Entry 4LF9 (X-ray diffraction, 3.28 A resolution); this record covers chains A and K of the 21 polymer chains in the assembly.

Chain A:
Molecule: 16S rRNA
Organism: Thermus thermophilus
Sequence (1522 nucleotides; numbered 0 to 1544 plus 19 insertion-coded residues; 42 numbers in that range are skipped by the numbering (no residue carries them; nothing is unmodelled there); the number before each row is that of its first residue; a row labelled like 190A-190L holds insertion residues (190A, then the next letters in order); numbering starts at 0):
     0 UUUGUUGGAG AGUUUGAUCC UGGCUCAGGG UGAACGCUGG CGGCGUGCCU AAGACAUGCA
    60 AGUCGUGCGG G
    73 CCGCGGGGUU UU
    88 ACUCCG
    95 UGGUC
   101 AGCGGCGGAC GGGUGAGUAA CGCGUGGGU
  129A G
   130 ACCUACCCGG AAGAGGGGGA CAACCCGGGG AAACUCGGGC UAAUCCCCCA UGUGGACCCG
   190 C
190A-190L CCCUUGGGGUGU
   191 GUCCAAAGGG CUUU
   216 GCCCGCUUCC GGAUGGGCCC GCGUCCCAUC AGCUAGUUGG UGGGGUAAUG GCCCACCAAG
   276 GCGACGACGG GUAGCCGGUC UGAGAGGAUG GCCGGCCACA GGGGCACUGA GACACGGGCC
   336 CCACUCCUAC GGGAGGCAGC AGUUAGGAAU CUUCCGCAAU GGGCGCAAGC CUGACGGAGC
   396 GACGCCGCUU GGAGGAAGAA GCCCUUCGGG GUGUAAACUC CUGAA
   442 CCCGGGACGA AACCCCCGAC GA
   474 GGGGACUGAC GGUACCGGG
   494 GUAAUAGCGC CGGCCAACUC CGUGCCAGCA GCCGCGGUAA UACGGAGGGC GCGAGCGUUA
   554 CCCGGAUUCA CUGGGCGUAA AGGGCGUGUA GGCGGCCUGG GGCGUCCCAU GUGAAAGACC
   614 ACGGCUCAAC CGUGGGGGAG CGUGGGAUAC GCUCAGGCUA GACGGUGGGA GAGGGUGGUG
   674 GAAUUCCCGG AGUAGCGGUG AAAUGCGCAG AUACCGGGAG GAACGCCGAU GGCGAAGGCA
   734 GCCACCUGGU CCACCCGUGA CGCUGAGGCG CGAAAGCGUG GGGAGCAAAC CGGAUUAGAU
   794 ACCCGGGUAG UCCACGCCCU AAACGAUGCG CGCUAGGUCU CUGGGUCU
   848 CCUGGGGGCC GAAGCUAACG CGUUAAGCGC GCCGCCUGGG GAGUACGGCC GCAAGGCUGA
   908 AACUCAAAGG AAUUGACGGG GGCCCGCACA AGCGGUGGAG CAUGUGGUUU AAUUCGAAGX
   968 AACGCGAAGA ACCUUACCAG GCCUUGACAU GCUAGG
 1003A G
  1004 AACCCGGGUG AAAGCCUGGG GUGCCCC
1030A-1030D GCGA
  1031 GGGGAGCCCU AGCACAGGUG CUGCAUGGCC GUCGUCAGCU CGUGCCGUGA GGUGUUGGGU
  1091 UAAGUCCCGC AACGAGCGCA ACCCCCGCCG UUAGUUGCCA GCGGUUCGGC CGGGCACUCU
  1151 AACGGGACUG CCCGCGAAA
  1171 GCGGGAGGAA GGAGGGGACG ACGUCUGGUC AGCAUGGCCC UUACGGCCUG GGCGACACAC
  1231 GUGCUACAAU GCCCACUACA AAGCGAUGCC ACCCGGCAAC GGGGAGCUAA UCGCAAAAAG
  1291 GUGGGCCCAG UUCGGAUUGG GGUCUGCAAC CCGACCCCAU GAAGCCGGAA UCGCUAGUAA
  1351 UCGCGGAUCA G
 1361A C
  1362 CAUGCCGCGG UGAAUACGUU CCCGGGCCUU GUACACACXG CCXGUXACGC CAUGGGAGCG
  1422 GGCUCUACCC GAAGUCGCCG GG
  1446 AGCCUACGGG
  1459 CAGGCGCCGA GGGUAGGGCC CGUGACUGGG GCGAAGUCGU AACAAGGUAG CUGUACCGGA
  1519 AGGUGCGGCU GGAUCCACUC CUUUCU
Not modelled in the structure: 0-4, 1534-1538
Sequence notes: conflict C1534 (A2157 in M26923.1), A1535 (C2158 in M26923.1)
Modified / non-standard residues: PSU (pseudouridine-5'-monophosphate) at position 516, 7MG (7N-methyl-8-hydroguanosine-5'-monophosphate) at position 527, M2G (N2-dimethylguanosine-5'-monophosphate) at position 966, 5MC (5-methylcytidine-5'-monophosphate) at position 967, 2MG (2N-methylguanosine-5'-monophosphate) at position 1207, 5MC (5-methylcytidine-5'-monophosphate) at position 1400, 4OC (4n,o2'-methylcytidine-5'-monophosphate) at position 1402, 5MC (5-methylcytidine-5'-monophosphate) at position 1404, 5MC (5-methylcytidine-5'-monophosphate) at position 1407, UR3 (3-methyluridine-5'-monophoshate) at position 1498, MA6 (6N-dimethyladenosine-5'-monophoshate) at position 1518, MA6 (6N-dimethyladenosine-5'-monophoshate) at position 1519, PSU (pseudouridine-5'-monophosphate) at position 1540, PSU (pseudouridine-5'-monophosphate) at position 1541
Bound ions: Mg2+ site 1: U12, G22; Mg2+ site 2: U12, A914; Mg2+ site 3 near G21 (its only coordinating residue here); Mg2+ site 4: C48, G115; Mg2+ site 5: A53, A353; Mg2+ site 6 near G105 (its only coordinating residue here); Mg2+ site 7: A116, G117, G289; Mg2+ site 8: C121, G124, U125, G236; Mg2+ site 9: C174, C175; Mg2+ site 10: U182, G183; Mg2+ site 11 near A195 (its only coordinating residue here); Mg2+ site 12 near U264 (its only coordinating residue here); 4 more K+ sites not listed; 64 more Mg2+ sites not listed
Residues lining bound ligands: gentamicin c1a (LLL; (2R,3R,4R,5R)-2-((1S,2S,3R,4S,6R)-4,6-diamino-3-((2R,3R,6S)-3-amino-6-(aminomethyl)-tetrahydro-2H-pyran-2-yloxy)-2-hydr oxycyclohexyloxy)-5-methyl-4-(methylamino)-tetrahydro-2H-pyran-3,5-diol): 5MC_1404, G1405, U1406, 5MC_1407, A1408, C1409, G1491, A1492, A1493, G1494, U1495

Chain K:
Name: ribosomal protein S11
Organism: Thermus thermophilus
UniProtKB: P80376 (RS11_THET8); residues 1-129 here = UniProt positions 1-129
Amino-acid sequence (129 residues; numbered 1 to 129; the number before each row is that of its first residue):
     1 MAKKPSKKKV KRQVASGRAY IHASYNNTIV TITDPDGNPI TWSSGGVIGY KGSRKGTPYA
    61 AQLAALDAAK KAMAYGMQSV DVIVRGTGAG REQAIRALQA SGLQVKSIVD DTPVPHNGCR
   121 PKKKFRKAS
Not modelled in the structure: 1-10
Bound ions: Mg2+: Asn26 (shared with G691(A), U692(A) of chain A)

Interface between chain A and chain K:
Residue-residue contacts (76):
  G674(A) with His116(K), base contact
  A675(A) with Val114(K), hydrogen bond to the sugar; His116(K), hydrogen bond to the base; Gly118(K), base contact
  A676(A) with Pro113(K), sugar contact; Pro115(K), sugar contact; Cys119(K), base contact
  U677(A) with Cys119(K), base contact
  G683(A) with Asn38(K), hydrogen bond to the base; Pro39(K), base contact
  A684(A) with Arg12(K), phosphate contact; Asn38(K), hydrogen bond to the sugar; Pro39(K), hydrogen bond to the sugar
  G685(A) with Pro39(K), sugar contact; Ile40(K), sugar contact; Trp42(K), sugar contact
  U686(A) with Trp42(K), hydrogen bond to the sugar
  A687(A) with Lys71(K), salt bridge to the phosphate
  G688(A) with Trp42(K), sugar contact; Ser44(K), hydrogen bond to the phosphate; Gly46(K), sugar contact; Val47(K), sugar contact
  C689(A) with Asn27(K), hydrogen bond to the phosphate; Ser44(K), hydrogen bond to the phosphate; Gly45(K), phosphate contact; Gly46(K), hydrogen bond to the phosphate; Lys55(K), salt bridge to the phosphate
  G690(A) with Asn27(K), hydrogen bond to the phosphate; Lys55(K), hydrogen bond to the base
  G691(A) with Asn26(K), hydrogen bond to the phosphate; Lys51(K), base contact; Gly52(K), base contact; Lys55(K), hydrogen bond to the base; Lys124(K), phosphate contact
  U692(A) with Asn26(K), hydrogen bond to the phosphate; Gly52(K), base contact; Ser53(K), hydrogen bond to the base; Lys124(K), salt bridge to the phosphate
  A694(A) with Ser53(K), hydrogen bond to the phosphate
  A695(A) with Gly52(K), phosphate contact; Ser53(K), hydrogen bond to the phosphate
  A704(A) with Trp42(K), base contact
  U705(A) with Trp42(K), base contact
  A706(A) with Ile29(K), sugar contact; Thr31(K), hydrogen bond to the sugar; Pro39(K), base contact
  C707(A) with Tyr20(K), phosphate contact; Thr31(K), sugar contact; Gly37(K), hydrogen bond to the sugar; Pro39(K), base contact; Arg85(K), salt bridge to the phosphate
  C708(A) with Arg18(K), sugar contact; Tyr20(K), phosphate contact; Asp36(K), sugar contact; Gly37(K), sugar contact; Arg85(K), salt bridge to the phosphate
  G714(A) with Cys119(K), base contact
  A715(A) with Gly118(K), base contact
  A716(A) with Asn117(K), hydrogen bond to the sugar; Gly118(K), base contact
  C717(A) with His116(K), phosphate contact
  G718(A) with His116(K), stacking on the base; Asn117(K), sugar contact
  A777(A) with Cys119(K), base contact
  G778(A) with Cys119(K), sugar contact; Arg120(K), hydrogen bond to the sugar
  C779(A) with Arg120(K), sugar contact; Pro121(K), sugar contact; Lys122(K), phosphate contact
  A780(A) with Lys123(K), hydrogen bond to the phosphate
  C797(A) with Lys124(K), salt bridge to the phosphate
  G798(A) with Lys122(K), salt bridge to the phosphate
  G1523(A) with Lys123(K), salt bridge to the phosphate
  C1524(A) with Arg120(K), salt bridge to the phosphate
  G1525(A) with Arg120(K), salt bridge to the phosphate; Arg126(K), salt bridge to the phosphate
Other interface residues (no listed pair), chain A (37 interface residues in all): C796, U1522
Other interface residues (no listed pair), chain K (39 interface residues in all): His22, Ser24, Thr33

Summary:
37 residues of chain A face 39 of chain K across their interface, with 23 hydrogen bonds, 11 salt bridges and
1 aromatic stacking contact. Polar pairs include A675(A)-His116(K), G683(A)-Asn38(K) and G690(A)-Lys55(K).
Chain A binds gentamicin c1a. U12(A) and G22(A) form the Mg2+ site 1.
Chain A is 16S rRNA and chain K is ribosomal protein S11, both from Thermus thermophilus; the structure,
Crystal Structure of 30S ribosomal subunit from Thermus thermophilus, was determined by X-ray diffraction.
